PDB entry 4Q48 | X-ray diffraction, 2.80 A resolution | chain A

[Chain A]
Molecule: DNA helicase RecQ
From: Deinococcus radiodurans
Reference sequence: Q9RUU2 (Q9RUU2_DEIRA); residues 1-517 here = UniProt positions 1-517
Amino-acid sequence (525 residues; each row starts with the number of its first residue):
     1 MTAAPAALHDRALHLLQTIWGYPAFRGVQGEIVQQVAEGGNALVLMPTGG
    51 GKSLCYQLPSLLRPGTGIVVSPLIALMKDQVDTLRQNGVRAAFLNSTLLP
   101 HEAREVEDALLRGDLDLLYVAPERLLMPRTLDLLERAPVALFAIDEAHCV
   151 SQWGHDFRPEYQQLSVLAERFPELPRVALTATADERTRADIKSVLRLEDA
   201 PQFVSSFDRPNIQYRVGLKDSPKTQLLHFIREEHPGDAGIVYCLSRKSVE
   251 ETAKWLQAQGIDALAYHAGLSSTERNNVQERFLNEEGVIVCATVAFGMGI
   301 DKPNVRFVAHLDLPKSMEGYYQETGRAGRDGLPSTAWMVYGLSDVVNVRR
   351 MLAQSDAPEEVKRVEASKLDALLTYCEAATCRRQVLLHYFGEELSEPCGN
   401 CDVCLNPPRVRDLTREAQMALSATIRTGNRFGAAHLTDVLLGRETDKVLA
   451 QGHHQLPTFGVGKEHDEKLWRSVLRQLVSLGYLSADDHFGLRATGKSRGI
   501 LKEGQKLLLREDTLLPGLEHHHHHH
Unresolved in the structure: 1-7, 296-300, 513-525
Sequence notes: expression tag (518-525)
Bound ions: Zn2+: Cys381, Cys398, Cys401, Cys404
From the paper describing this entry:
  - Zn2+ coordination: Cys381, Cys398, Cys401, Cys404

[In short]
Cys381, Cys398, Cys401 and Cys404 coordinate Zn2+. From the paper: Zn2+ coordination by Cys381, Cys398 and
Cys401 among others.
Chain A is DNA helicase RecQ (Deinococcus radiodurans); the structure, Structure of the RecQ Catalytic Core
from Deinococcus radiodurans, was determined by X-ray diffraction, deposited together with 4Q47.
